PDB entry 1OGJ | X-ray diffraction, 1.64 A resolution | chain A

# Chain A
Protein: Ferredoxin--nadp+ reductase
From: Anabaena SP. (STRAIN pcc 7119)
Notes: EC 1.18.1.2; fragment: resdiues 138-440
UniProt: P21890 (FENR_ANASO); residues 1-303 here correspond to UniProt positions 138-440 (UniProt number = residue number + 137)
Amino-acid sequence (303 residues; numbered 1 to 303; the number before each row is that of its first residue):
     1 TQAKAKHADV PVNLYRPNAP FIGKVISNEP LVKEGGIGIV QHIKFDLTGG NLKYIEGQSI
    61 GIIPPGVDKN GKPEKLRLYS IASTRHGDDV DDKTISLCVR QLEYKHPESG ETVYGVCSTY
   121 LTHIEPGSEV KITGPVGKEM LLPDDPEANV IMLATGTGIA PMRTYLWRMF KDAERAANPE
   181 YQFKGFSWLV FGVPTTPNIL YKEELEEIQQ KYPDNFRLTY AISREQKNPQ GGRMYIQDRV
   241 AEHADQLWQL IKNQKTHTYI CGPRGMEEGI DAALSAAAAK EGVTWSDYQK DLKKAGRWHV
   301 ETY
Not modelled in the structure: 1-8
Construct notes: conflict Gln246 (Glu383 in P21890); engineered mutation Pro263 (Leu400 in P21890)
Small-molecule neighbours: FAD (flavin-adenine dinucleotide): Ser59, Arg77, Leu78, Tyr79, Ser80, Cys98, Val99, Arg100, Leu102, Tyr104, Lys105, Glu108, Gly115, Val116, Cys117, Ser118, Thr157, Ala160, Glu301, Tyr303
From the paper describing this entry:
  - mutagenesis - L263P: decreased catalytic activity on NADPH
  - mutagenesis - L263P: decreased catalytic activity on NADH
  - binding site for flavin-adenine dinucleotide: Tyr104 to Val113
  - mutagenesis - L263P: decreased binding to NADP
  - mutagenesis - L263P: increased binding to NAD
  - mutagenesis - R233L/Y235F (70-fold): decreased catalytic activity

# Summary
Chain A binds flavin-adenine dinucleotide. From the paper: a binding site for flavin-adenine dinucleotide at
Tyr104; L263P reduces catalytic activity on NADPH.
Chain A is Ferredoxin--nadp+ reductase (Anabaena SP. (STRAIN pcc 7119)); the structure, Ferredoxin:nadp+
reductase mutant with leu 263 replaced by pro (L263P), was determined by X-ray diffraction together with 1H42
and 1OGI from the same study.
